6NN7 - chains C and D of the 4 polymer chains in the assembly; structure by X-ray diffraction, 2.32 A resolution.

Chain C (and D):
Molecule: Pyruvate kinase PKLR
From: Homo sapiens
Notes: EC 2.7.1.40; chain D of this document is another copy of the same molecule, construct and numbering; everything in this record applies to it too
UniProtKB: P30613 (KPYR_HUMAN); residues 3-543 here correspond to UniProt positions 34-574 (UniProt number = residue number + 31)
Chain sequence (542 residues; each row starts with the number of its first residue; note: 1 number in that range is skipped by the numbering (no residue carries it; nothing is unmodelled there)):
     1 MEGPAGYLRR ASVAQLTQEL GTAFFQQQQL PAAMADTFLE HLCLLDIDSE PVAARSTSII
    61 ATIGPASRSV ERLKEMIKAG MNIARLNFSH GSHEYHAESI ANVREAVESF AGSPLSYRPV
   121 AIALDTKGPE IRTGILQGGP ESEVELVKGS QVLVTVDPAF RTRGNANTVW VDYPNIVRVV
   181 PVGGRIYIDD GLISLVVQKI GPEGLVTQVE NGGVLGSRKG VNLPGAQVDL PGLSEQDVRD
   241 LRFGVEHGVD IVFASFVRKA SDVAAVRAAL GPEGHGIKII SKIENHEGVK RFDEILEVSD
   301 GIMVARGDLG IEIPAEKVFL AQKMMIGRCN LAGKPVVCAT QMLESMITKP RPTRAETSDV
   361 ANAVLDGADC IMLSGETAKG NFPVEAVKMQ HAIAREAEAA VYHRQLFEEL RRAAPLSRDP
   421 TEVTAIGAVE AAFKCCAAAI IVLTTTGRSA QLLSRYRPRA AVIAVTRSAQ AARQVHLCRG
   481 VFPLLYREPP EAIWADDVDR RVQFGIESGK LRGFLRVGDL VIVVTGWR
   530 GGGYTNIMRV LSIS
Not modelled in the structure: 1-26, 115-116 (chain D: 1-22, 135-141, 149-152, 159-162, 177-178, 182-185, 196-197, 201-210, 225-232)
Differences from the reference sequence: expression tag (1-2); engineered mutation G531 (Ser562 in P30613)
Ligand contacts: citrate anion (FLC): T421, T444, T445, T446, G447, R448, S449, G532, Y533, T534
UniProt features mapped onto this chain:
  - binding site (substrate): R85, K282, G307, D308, T340
  - binding site (ATP): N87 to H90, R132, K219
  - binding site (K(+)): N87, S89, D125, T126
  - binding site (Mn(2+)): E284, D308
  - binding site (beta-D-fructose 1,6-bisphosphate): T444 to S449, W494, R501, R528, G530, G532, Y533
  - site: K282 (Transition state stabilizer)
  - modified residue (Phosphoserine): S12, S261
From the paper describing this entry:
  - contacts within the chain: R306-T340 (hydrogen bond), P420-Y533

How chain C and chain D interact:
Contacting residue pairs (99; chain C residue first):
  Q29(C) - L320(D)
  T37(C) - E409(D)
  T37(C) - R412(D)
  F38(C) - Q405(D)
  F38(C) - E409(D)  hydrogen bond (backbone-side chain)
  L39(C) - G327(D)
  L39(C) - E409(D)  hydrogen bond (backbone-side chain)
  L39(C) - L410(D)  hydrophobic
  L42(C) - K323(D)
  L42(C) - M324(D)
  C43(C) - M324(D)
  C43(C) - G327(D)
  C43(C) - R328(D)  hydrogen bond (backbone-side chain)
  L45(C) - M324(D)
  D46(C) - K290(D)  salt bridge
  I47(C) - H286(D)
  I47(C) - V289(D)  hydrophobic
  I47(C) - K317(D)  hydrogen bond (backbone-side chain)
  I47(C) - A321(D)  hydrophobic
  D48(C) - H286(D)  salt bridge
  D48(C) - K290(D)  salt bridge
  E50(C) - K317(D)  salt bridge
  D190(C) - R351(D)  hydrogen bond (backbone-side chain)
  G191(C) - R351(D)
  L192(C) - R351(D)
  H286(C) - I47(D)
  H286(C) - D48(D)  salt bridge
  V289(C) - I47(D)  hydrophobic
  K290(C) - D46(D)  salt bridge
  K290(C) - D48(D)  salt bridge
  R306(C) - R354(D)  hydrogen bond (backbone-side chain)
  G307(C) - R354(D)  hydrogen bond (backbone-side chain)
  G310(C) - R354(D)
  I311(C) - R354(D)
  I313(C) - I47(D)  hydrophobic
  A315(C) - T357(D)
  E316(C) - A392(D)
  E316(C) - I393(D)
  E316(C) - E396(D)
  K317(C) - I47(D)  hydrogen bond (side chain-backbone)
  K317(C) - E396(D)  salt bridge
  F319(C) - A361(D)  hydrophobic
  F319(C) - E396(D)
  F319(C) - A397(D)
  L320(C) - Q29(D)
  L320(C) - E396(D)
  A321(C) - I47(D)
  K323(C) - L42(D)
  K323(C) - L45(D)
  K323(C) - N362(D)  hydrogen bond
  K323(C) - L365(D)
  M324(C) - L42(D)
  M324(C) - C43(D)
  M324(C) - L45(D)
  G327(C) - C43(D)
  R328(C) - C43(D)  hydrogen bond (side chain-backbone)
  L331(C) - L39(D)  hydrophobic
  L331(C) - C43(D)  hydrophobic
  T340(C) - R354(D)
  Q341(C) - T353(D)
  Q341(C) - R354(D)  hydrogen bond (side chain-backbone)
  Q341(C) - A355(D)
  P350(C) - L192(D)
  R351(C) - A315(D)
  T353(C) - Q341(D)
  R354(C) - D190(D)  salt bridge
  R354(C) - R306(D)  hydrogen bond (side chain-backbone)
  R354(C) - G307(D)  hydrogen bond (side chain-backbone)
  R354(C) - G310(D)
  R354(C) - I311(D)
  R354(C) - T340(D)
  R354(C) - Q341(D)  hydrogen bond (backbone-side chain)
  A355(C) - Q341(D)
  A355(C) - M342(D)
  A355(C) - A355(D)
  A355(C) - D359(D)
  E356(C) - A355(D)
  T357(C) - A315(D)
  S358(C) - D359(D)  hydrogen bond
  D359(C) - A355(D)
  D359(C) - S358(D)  hydrogen bond
  A361(C) - F319(D)  hydrophobic
  N362(C) - K323(D)  hydrogen bond
  N362(C) - N362(D)
  L365(C) - K323(D)
  A392(C) - E316(D)
  I393(C) - E316(D)
  E396(C) - E316(D)
  E396(C) - K317(D)  salt bridge
  E396(C) - F319(D)
  E396(C) - L320(D)
  A397(C) - F319(D)  hydrophobic
  A400(C) - L320(D)  hydrophobic
  Q405(C) - F38(D)
  Q405(C) - Q405(D)  hydrogen bond
  E409(C) - T37(D)
  E409(C) - F38(D)  hydrogen bond (side chain-backbone)
  E409(C) - L39(D)  hydrogen bond (side chain-backbone)
  A413(C) - E40(D)
Other interface residues (no listed pair), chain C (59 interface residues in all): S49, P51, M342, E344
Other interface residues (no listed pair), chain D (57 interface residues in all): P51, I313, L331, E356, D366, A400

In short:
Chain C and chain D form an interface of 59 and 57 residues respectively, with 20 hydrogen bonds and 10 salt
bridges. Among the polar pairs are D46(C)-K290(D), D48(C)-H286(D) and D48(C)-K290(D). Ligands of chain C:
citrate anion. From the paper: contacts within the chain involving T340(C), R306(C) and Y533(C) among others.
Both chains are Pyruvate kinase PKLR (Homo sapiens). Entry 6NN7 (The structure of human liver pyruvate kinase,
hLPYK-GGG) was determined by X-ray diffraction, deposited together with 6NN4, 6NN5 and 6NN8.
